8I9L - chains A and H of the 6 polymer chains in the assembly; structure by electron microscopy, 3.18 A resolution.

# Chain A
Molecule: Guanine nucleotide-binding protein G(o) subunit alpha
From: Homo sapiens
UniProtKB: P09471 (GNAO_HUMAN); residue numbers follow UniProt; this construct covers 4-55, 182-354
Chain sequence (250 residues; each row starts with the number of its first residue; note: 116 numbers in that range are skipped by the numbering (no residue carries them; nothing is unmodelled there); numbers below 1 keep their minus sign (Met-11 is residue -11)):
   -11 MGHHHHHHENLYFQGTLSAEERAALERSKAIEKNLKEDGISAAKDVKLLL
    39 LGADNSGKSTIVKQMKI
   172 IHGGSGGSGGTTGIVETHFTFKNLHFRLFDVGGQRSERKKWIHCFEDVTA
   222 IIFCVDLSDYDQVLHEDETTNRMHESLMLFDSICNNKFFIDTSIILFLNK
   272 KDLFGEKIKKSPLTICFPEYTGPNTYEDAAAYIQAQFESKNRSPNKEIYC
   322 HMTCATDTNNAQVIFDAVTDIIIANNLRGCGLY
Not modelled in the structure: -11 to 5, 172-182, 232-243
Sequence notes: initiating methionine (-11); expression tag (-10 to 3); engineered mutation Asp42 (Gly in P09471), Asn43 (Glu in P09471), Asp227 (Ala in P09471), Asp230 (Gly in P09471), Ala332 (Ile in P09471), Ile335 (Val in P09471); linker (174-181)
Curated features (UniProtKB/Swiss-Prot):
  - region: Lys35 to Ala41, Ser44 to Thr48 (G1 motif), Phe197 to Arg206 (G3 motif), Ile266 to Asp273 (G4 motif), Thr324 to Thr329 (G5 motif)
  - binding site (GTP): Lys46, Ser47, Thr48, Asn270, Asp273, Cys325
  - binding site (Mg(2+)): Ser47, Thr182
  - natural variant: Gly40 (G40R: In DEE17 and NEDIM; G40W: Found in a patient with intractable early-onset epilepsy), Ser47 (S47G: In NEDIM), Gln52 (Q52P: Found in a patient with intractable early-onset epilepsy; Q52R: In DEE17), Ile172 (I172T: In NEDIM), Thr191 to Phe197 (deletion: In DEE17), Gly203 (G203R: In DEE17), Arg209 (R209C: In DEE17 and NEDIM; R209G: In NEDIM; R209H: In NEDIM; R209L: In NEDIM), Glu246 (E246G: In NEDIM; E246K: In NEDIM), Ile279 (I279N: In DEE17)
  - modified residue: Gln205 (5-glutamyl histamine), Cys351 (ADP-ribosylcysteine)
  - lipidation: Cys351 (S-palmitoyl cysteine)
  - mutagenesis: Cys351 (C351A: Strong loss of binding to ADGRG3)

# Chain H
Molecule: Antibody fragment - ScFv16
From: Mus musculus
Notes: antibody fragment or engineered binder
Chain sequence (248 residues; numbered 1 to 248; the number before each row is that of its first residue):
     1 DVQLVESGGGLVQPGGSRKLSCSASGFAFSSFGMHWVRQAPEKGLEWVAY
    51 ISSGSGTIYYADTVKGRFTISRDDPKNTLFLQMTSLRSEDTAMYYCVRSI
   101 YYYGSSPFDFWGQGTTLTVSSGGGGSGGGGSGGGGSDIVMTQATSSVPVT
   151 PGESVSISCRSSKSLLHSNGNTYLYWFLQRPGQSPQLLIYRMSNLASGVP
   201 DRFSGSGSGTAFTLTISRLEAEDVGVYYCMQHLEYPLTFGAGTKLELK
Not modelled in the structure: 121-134
Disulfide bonds: Cys22-Cys96, Cys159-Cys229

# Chain A / chain H interface
Residue-residue contacts (19; chain A residue first):
  Ser6(A) - His167(H)  hydrogen bond (backbone-side chain)
  Ala7(A) - His167(H)
  Ala7(A) - Tyr173(H)  hydrophobic
  Ala7(A) - Leu233(H)
  Glu8(A) - Tyr101(H)
  Glu8(A) - Tyr173(H)
  Glu8(A) - Tyr175(H)  hydrogen bond
  Glu8(A) - Arg191(H)  salt bridge
  Glu8(A) - His232(H)  salt bridge
  Glu9(A) - Asn169(H)  hydrogen bond
  Arg10(A) - Tyr59(H)  hydrogen bond
  Ala11(A) - Tyr101(H)  hydrophobic
  Glu14(A) - Ser52(H)  hydrogen bond
  Glu14(A) - Ser53(H)
  Glu14(A) - Gly56(H)
  Glu14(A) - Thr57(H)
  Arg15(A) - Ile100(H)
  Arg15(A) - Tyr101(H)
  Arg15(A) - Tyr102(H)
Also at the interface, not in a pair above, chain A (9 interface residues in all): Ala12
Also at the interface, not in a pair above, chain H (17 interface residues in all): Ser31, Tyr50

# Overview
9 residues of chain A and 17 residues of chain H are in contact; the contacts include 5 hydrogen bonds and 2
salt bridges. Among the polar pairs are Glu8(A)-Arg191(H), Glu8(A)-His232(H) and Ser6(A)-His167(H).
Chain A is Guanine nucleotide-binding protein G(o) subunit alpha (Homo sapiens) and chain H is Antibody
fragment - ScFv16 (Mus musculus); the structure, Structure of C3a-C3aR-Go complex (Composite map), was
determined by electron microscopy, deposited together with 8HPT, 8HQC, 8I95, 8I97, 8I9A, 8I9S and 3 further
entries.
